PDB entry 6WXE | electron microscopy, 3.40 A resolution | chains A and b of the 39 polymer chains in the assembly

== Chain A ==
Molecule: Intermediate capsid protein VP6
Organism: Rotavirus A (strain RVA/Monkey/United States/RRV/1975/G3P5B[3])
UniProtKB: B2BN53 (VP6_ROTRH); numbering as in UniProt (aligned over 1-397)
Sequence (397 residues; row label = number of the first residue in the row):
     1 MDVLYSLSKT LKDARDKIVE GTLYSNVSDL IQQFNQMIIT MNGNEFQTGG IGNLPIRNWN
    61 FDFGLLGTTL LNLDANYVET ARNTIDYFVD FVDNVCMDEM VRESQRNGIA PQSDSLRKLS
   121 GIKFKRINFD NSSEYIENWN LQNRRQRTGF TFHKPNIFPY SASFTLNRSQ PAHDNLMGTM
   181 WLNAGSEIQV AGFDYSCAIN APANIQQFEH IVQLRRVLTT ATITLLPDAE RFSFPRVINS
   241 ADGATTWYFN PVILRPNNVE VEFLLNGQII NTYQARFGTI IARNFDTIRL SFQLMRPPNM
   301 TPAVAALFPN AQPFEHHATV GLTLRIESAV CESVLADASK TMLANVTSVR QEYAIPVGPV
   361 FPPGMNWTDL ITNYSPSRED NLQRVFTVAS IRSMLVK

== Chain b ==
Molecule: Outer capsid glycoprotein VP7
Organism: Rotavirus A (strain RVA/Monkey/United States/RRV/1975/G3P5B[3])
UniProtKB: P12476 (VP7_ROTRH); residue numbers follow UniProt; this construct covers 1-326
Sequence (326 residues; numbered 1 to 326; the number before each row is that of its first residue):
     1 MYGIEYTTVL TFLISLILLN YILKSLTRMM DFIIYRFLFI VVILSPLLKA QNYGINLPIT
    61 GSMDTAYANS TQEETFLTST LCLYYPTEAA TEINDNSWKD TLSQLFLTKG WPTGSVYFKE
   121 YTDIASFSVD PQLYCDYNVV LMKYDATLQL DMSELADLIL NEWLCNPMDI TLYYYQQTDE
   181 ANKWISMGSS CTIKVCPLNT QTLGIGCLTT DTATFEEVAT AEKLVITDVV DGVNHKLDVT
   241 TATCTIRNCK KLGPRENVAV IQVGGSDVLD ITADPTTAPQ TERMMRINWK KWWQVFYTVV
   301 DYVNQIIQAM SKRSRSLNSA AFYYRI
Not modelled in the structure: 1-54
Cystine bridges: Cys82-Cys135, Cys165-Cys249, Cys191-Cys244, Cys196-Cys207
Covalently attached groups: N-acetylglucosamine (NAG) linked to Asn69
Bound ions: Ca2+ site 1: Asp95 (shared with 2 residues of chain a); Ca2+ site 2: Asp151, Glu154, Glu222, Leu224; Ca2+ site 3: Gln177, Asp228, Asp231 (shared with 1 residue of chain c); Ca2+ site 4: Gly206, Thr214 (shared with 1 residue of chain c); Ca2+ site 5: Asp301 (shared with 3 residues of chain a)

== Interface between chain A and chain b ==
Contacting residue pairs (28; chain A residue first):
  Ala162(A) - Ser62(b)
  Ala162(A) - Met63(b)  hydrogen bond (backbone-backbone)
  Ser163(A) - Gly61(b)  hydrogen bond (side chain-backbone)
  Ser163(A) - Ser62(b)  hydrogen bond
  Phe164(A) - Thr60(b)
  Phe164(A) - Gly61(b)  hydrogen bond (backbone-backbone)
  Phe164(A) - Ser62(b)
  Thr165(A) - Ile59(b)  hydrogen bond (side chain-backbone)
  Thr165(A) - Thr60(b)
  Leu166(A) - Pro58(b)
  Leu166(A) - Ile59(b)  hydrogen bond (backbone-backbone)
  Asn167(A) - Pro58(b)
  Ser169(A) - Ile59(b)
  Pro171(A) - Ser314(b)
  Asp174(A) - Glu256(b)
  Met180(A) - Met63(b)  hydrophobic
  Phe232(A) - Met63(b)  hydrophobic
  Asn239(A) - Ser62(b)
  Asn239(A) - Tyr67(b)
  Ala241(A) - Ile59(b)  hydrophobic
  Ala241(A) - Thr60(b)
  Ala241(A) - Tyr67(b)
  Asp242(A) - Asn69(b)
  Asp242(A) - Ser70(b)  hydrogen bond (backbone-side chain)
  Pro309(A) - Thr277(b)
  Asn310(A) - Glu180(b)
  Gln312(A) - Gly253(b)
  Gln312(A) - Pro254(b)
Also at the interface, not in a pair above, chain A (23 interface residues in all): Ala172, Arg236, Ser240, Gly243, Ala244, Ala311
Also at the interface, not in a pair above, chain b (17 interface residues in all): Thr272, Ser311

== Overview ==
23 residues of chain A and 17 residues of chain b are in contact, with 7 hydrogen bonds. Polar contacts
include Ser163(A)-Gly61(b), Ser163(A)-Ser62(b) and Thr165(A)-Ile59(b). N-acetylglucosamine is covalently
linked to Asn69(b). Asp151(b), Glu154(b), Glu222(b) and Leu224(b) form the Ca2+ site 2.
Here chain A is Intermediate capsid protein VP6 and chain b is Outer capsid glycoprotein VP7, both from
Rotavirus A (strain RVA/Monkey/United States/RRV/1975/G3P5B[3]). Entry 6WXE (Cryo-EM reconstruction of
VP5*/VP8* assembly from rhesus rotavirus particles - Upright conformation) was determined by electron
microscopy (same publication as 6WXF and 6WXG).
